PDB entry 6KQH | X-ray diffraction, 3.18 A resolution | chains A and C of the 9 polymer chains in the assembly

== Chain A ==
Molecule: DNA-directed RNA polymerase subunit alpha
Source organism: Thermus thermophilus (strain HB8 / ATCC 27634 / DSM 579)
Notes: EC 2.7.7.6
UniProt: Q5SHR6 (RPOA_THET8); numbering as in UniProt (aligned over 1-315)
Amino-acid sequence (315 residues; each row starts with the number of its first residue):
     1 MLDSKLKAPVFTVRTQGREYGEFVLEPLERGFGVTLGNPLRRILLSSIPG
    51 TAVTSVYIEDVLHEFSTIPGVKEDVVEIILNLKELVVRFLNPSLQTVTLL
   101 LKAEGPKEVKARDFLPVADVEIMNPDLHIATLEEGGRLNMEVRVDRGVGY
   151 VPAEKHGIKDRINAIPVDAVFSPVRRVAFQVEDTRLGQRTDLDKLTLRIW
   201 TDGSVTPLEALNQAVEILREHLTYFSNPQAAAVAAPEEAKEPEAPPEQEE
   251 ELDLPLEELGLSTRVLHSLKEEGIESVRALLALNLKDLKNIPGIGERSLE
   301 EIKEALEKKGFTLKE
Disordered / not traced: 1-3, 235-315

== Chain C ==
Molecule: DNA-directed RNA polymerase subunit beta
Source organism: Thermus thermophilus (strain HB8 / ATCC 27634 / DSM 579)
Notes: EC 2.7.7.6
UniProt: Q8RQE9 (RPOB_THET8); numbering as in UniProt (aligned over 1-1119)
Amino-acid sequence (1119 residues; each row starts with the number of its first residue):
     1 MEIKRFGRIREVIPLPPLTEIQVESYRRALQADVPPEKRENVGIQAAFRE
    51 TFPIEEEDKGKGGLVLDFLEYRLGEPPFPQDECREKDLTYQAPLYARLQL
   101 IHKDTGLIKEDEVFLGHIPLMTEDGSFIINGADRVIVSQIHRSPGVYFTP
   151 DPARPGRYIASIIPLPKRGPWIDLEVEPNGVVSMKVNKRKFPLVLLLRVL
   201 GYDQETLARELGAYGELVQGLMDESVFAMRPEEALIRLFTLLRPGDPPKR
   251 DKAVAYVYGLIADPRRYDLGEAGRYKAEEKLGIRLSGRTLARFEDGEFKD
   301 EVFLPTLRYLFALTAGVPGHEVDDIDHLGNRRIRTVGELMTDQFRVGLAR
   351 LARGVRERMLMGSEDSLTPAKLVNSRPLEAAIREFFSRSQLSQFKDETNP
   401 LSSLRHKRRISALGPGGLTRERAGFDVRDVHRTHYGRICPVETPEGANIG
   451 LITSLAAYARVDELGFIRTPYRRVVGGVVTDEVVYMTATEEDRYTIAQAN
   501 TPLEGNRIAAERVVARRKGEPVIVSPEEVEFMDVSPKQVFSVNTNLIPFL
   551 EHDDANRALMGSNMQTQAVPLIRAQAPVVMTGLEERVVRDSLAALYAEED
   601 GEVAKVDGNRIVVRYEDGRLVEYPLRRFYRSNQGTALDQRPRVVVGQRVR
   651 KGDLLADGPASENGFLALGQNVLVAIMPFDGYNFEDAIVISEELLKRDFY
   701 TSIHIERYEIEARDTKLGPERITRDIPHLSEAALRDLDEEGVVRIGAEVK
   751 PGDILVGRTSFKGESEPTPEERLLRSIFGEKARDVKDTSLRVPPGEGGIV
   801 VRTVRLRRGDPGVELKPGVREVVRVYVAQKRKLQVGDKLANRHGNKGVVA
   851 KILPVEDMPHLPDGTPVDVILNPLGVPSRMNLGQILETHLGLAGYFLGQR
   901 YISPIFDGAKEPEIKELLAQAFEVYFGKRKGEGFGVDKREVEVLRRAEKL
   951 GLVTPGKTPEEQLKELFLQGKVVLYDGRTGEPIEGPIVVGQMFIMKLYHM
  1001 VEDKMHARSTGPYSLITQQPLGGKAQFGGQRFGEMEVWALEAYGAAHTLQ
  1051 EMLTLKSDDIEGRNAAYEAIIKGEDVPEPSVPESFRVLVKELQALALDVQ
  1101 TLDEKDNPVDIFEGLASKR
Disordered / not traced: 57-62, 1119

== How chain A and chain C interact ==
Residue-residue contacts - 79 pairs, chain A then chain C:
  E22(A) with F934(C)
  V34(A) with T979(C); G980(C)
  N38(A) with G977(C), hydrogen bond (side chain-backbone); R978(C), hydrogen bond (side chain-backbone); T979(C), hydrogen bond (side chain-backbone); G980(C), hydrogen bond (side chain-backbone)
  R41(A) with H860(C), hydrogen bond; G864(C)
  R42(A) with E856(C), hydrogen bond (side chain-backbone); D857(C), salt bridge; G977(C), hydrogen bond (side chain-backbone); R978(C)
  S46(A) with E856(C)
  L62(A) with I745(C), hydrophobic; G746(C)
  H63(A) with I745(C); I799(C); V800(C); V801(C)
  E64(A) with K830(C), salt bridge
  F65(A) with F628(C); I703(C), hydrophobic; A828(C)
  T67(A) with N609(C), hydrogen bond
  I68(A) with D607(C)
  P69(A) with D607(C)
  G70(A) with D607(C), hydrogen bond (backbone-side chain)
  V71(A) with D607(C), hydrogen bond (backbone-side chain); G608(C), hydrogen bond (backbone-backbone)
  K72(A) with V606(C); G608(C); P641(C); R642(C); V643(C), hydrogen bond (side chain-backbone); V644(C)
  D74(A) with R627(C), salt bridge; R640(C)
  L80(A) with R573(C); D698(C)
  K83(A) with K696(C), hydrogen bond (side chain-backbone); D698(C), salt bridge
  E133(A) with K605(C); V606(C), hydrogen bond (side chain-backbone); R610(C), salt bridge
  Y150(A) with L695(C), hydrogen bond (side chain-backbone); K696(C); K832(C), hydrogen bond
  E154(A) with K832(C), salt bridge
  I162(A) with R744(C)
  N163(A) with R744(C)
  D168(A) with D698(C); K832(C), salt bridge
  R176(A) with D863(C), hydrogen bond (side chain-backbone); G864(C); T865(C)
  V177(A) with G864(C)
  A178(A) with P862(C); D863(C); G864(C)
  F179(A) with R939(C), hydrogen bond (backbone-side chain)
  Q180(A) with R929(C); F934(C); G935(C), hydrogen bond (side chain-backbone); D937(C)
  V181(A) with D937(C), hydrogen bond (backbone-side chain); K938(C), hydrogen bond (backbone-backbone); R939(C)
  E182(A) with F934(C); G935(C), hydrogen bond (side chain-backbone); V936(C); K938(C)
  D183(A) with K938(C), salt bridge
  D191(A) with K938(C), salt bridge
  L192(A) with K938(C), hydrogen bond (backbone-side chain)
  D193(A) with K938(C), salt bridge
  T196(A) with F934(C)
  R198(A) with E932(C), salt bridge; F934(C)
Also at the interface, not in a pair above, chain A (42 interface residues in all): L45, S66, P152, W200
Also at the interface, not in a pair above, chain C (54 interface residues in all): A604, V645, E692, R697, Q829, V855, D976, E981

== Overview ==
42 residues of chain A face 54 of chain C across their interface; the contacts include 23 hydrogen bonds and
11 salt bridges. Polar pairs include R42(A)-D857(C), E64(A)-K830(C) and D74(A)-R627(C).
Chain A is DNA-directed RNA polymerase subunit alpha and chain C is DNA-directed RNA polymerase subunit beta,
both from Thermus thermophilus (strain HB8 / ATCC 27634 / DSM 579); the structure, Thermus thermophilus
initial transcription complex comprising sigma A and 5'-OH RNA of 7 nt, was determined by X-ray diffraction,
deposited together with 6KQD, 6KQE, 6KQF, 6KQG, 6KQL, 6KQM and 6 further entries.
